Entry 7PCX (X-ray diffraction, 1.40 A resolution); this record covers chain A.

Chain A:
Molecule: Haloalkane dehalogenase
From: Rhodococcus sp
Notes: EC 3.8.1.5
UniProtKB: P0A3G3 (DHAA_RHOSO); residue numbers follow UniProt; this construct covers 4-293
Sequence (293 residues; row label = number of the first residue in the row):
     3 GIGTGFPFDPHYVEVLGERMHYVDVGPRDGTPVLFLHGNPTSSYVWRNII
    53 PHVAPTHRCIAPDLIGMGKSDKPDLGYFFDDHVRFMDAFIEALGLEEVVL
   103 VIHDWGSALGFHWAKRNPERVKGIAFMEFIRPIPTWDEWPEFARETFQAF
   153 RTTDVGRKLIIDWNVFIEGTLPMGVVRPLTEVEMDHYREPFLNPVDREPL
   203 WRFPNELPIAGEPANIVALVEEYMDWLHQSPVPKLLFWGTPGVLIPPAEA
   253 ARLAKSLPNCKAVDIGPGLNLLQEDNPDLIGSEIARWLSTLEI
Covalent attachments: compound OEH linked to Asp106
Sequence notes: expression tag (3, 294-295); engineered mutation Val47 (Leu in P0A3G3), Thr58 (Ser in P0A3G3), Gly78 (Asp in P0A3G3), Phe87 (Tyr in P0A3G3), Met88 (Leu in P0A3G3), Phe128 (Cys in P0A3G3), Thr155 (Ala in P0A3G3), Lys160 (Glu in P0A3G3), Trp165 (Gln in P0A3G3), Val167 (Ala in P0A3G3), Thr172 (Ala in P0A3G3), Met175 (Lys in P0A3G3), Gly176 (Cys in P0A3G3), Asn195 (Lys in P0A3G3), Glu224 (Ala in P0A3G3), Asp227 (Asn in P0A3G3), Lys257 (Glu in P0A3G3), Ala264 (Thr in P0A3G3), Asn272 (His in P0A3G3), Leu273 (Tyr in P0A3G3), Ser291 (Pro in P0A3G3), Thr292 (Ala in P0A3G3)
Ligand contacts: OEH ([9-[2-carboxy-5-[2-[2-(6-chloranylhexoxy)ethoxy]ethylcarbamoyl]phenyl]-6-(dimethylamino)xanthen-3-ylidene]-dimethyl-azanium): Asn41, Trp107, Ile132, Phe144, Ala145, Thr148, Phe149, Phe152, Lys160, Leu161, Trp165, Val167, Phe168, Glu170, Gly171, Thr172, Met175, Gly176, Leu209, Val245, Leu246, Asn272
UniProt features mapped onto this chain:
  - active site: Asp106 (Nucleophile), Glu130 (Proton donor)

Summary:
Compound OEH is covalently linked to Asp106. Curated annotation (UniProt) lists active-site residues Asp106
and Glu130.
Chain A is Haloalkane dehalogenase (Rhodococcus sp); the structure, X-ray structure of the haloalkane
dehalogenase HALOTAG7-Q165W labeled with a chloroalkane-tetramethylrhodamine fluorophore substrate, was
determined by X-ray diffraction, deposited together with 7PCW and 6ZVY.
